Entry 8HRB (electron microscopy, 3.78 A resolution); this record covers chains F and P of the 20 polymer chains in the assembly.

[Chain F (and P)]
Molecule: Archaeal ATPase
Organism: Escherichia coli
Notes: chain P of this document is another copy of the same molecule, construct and numbering; everything in this record applies to it too
Reference sequence: A0A8H9B1T2 (A0A8H9B1T2_ECOLX); residues 1-947 here = UniProt positions 1-947
Sequence (947 residues; numbered 1 to 947; the number before each row is that of its first residue):
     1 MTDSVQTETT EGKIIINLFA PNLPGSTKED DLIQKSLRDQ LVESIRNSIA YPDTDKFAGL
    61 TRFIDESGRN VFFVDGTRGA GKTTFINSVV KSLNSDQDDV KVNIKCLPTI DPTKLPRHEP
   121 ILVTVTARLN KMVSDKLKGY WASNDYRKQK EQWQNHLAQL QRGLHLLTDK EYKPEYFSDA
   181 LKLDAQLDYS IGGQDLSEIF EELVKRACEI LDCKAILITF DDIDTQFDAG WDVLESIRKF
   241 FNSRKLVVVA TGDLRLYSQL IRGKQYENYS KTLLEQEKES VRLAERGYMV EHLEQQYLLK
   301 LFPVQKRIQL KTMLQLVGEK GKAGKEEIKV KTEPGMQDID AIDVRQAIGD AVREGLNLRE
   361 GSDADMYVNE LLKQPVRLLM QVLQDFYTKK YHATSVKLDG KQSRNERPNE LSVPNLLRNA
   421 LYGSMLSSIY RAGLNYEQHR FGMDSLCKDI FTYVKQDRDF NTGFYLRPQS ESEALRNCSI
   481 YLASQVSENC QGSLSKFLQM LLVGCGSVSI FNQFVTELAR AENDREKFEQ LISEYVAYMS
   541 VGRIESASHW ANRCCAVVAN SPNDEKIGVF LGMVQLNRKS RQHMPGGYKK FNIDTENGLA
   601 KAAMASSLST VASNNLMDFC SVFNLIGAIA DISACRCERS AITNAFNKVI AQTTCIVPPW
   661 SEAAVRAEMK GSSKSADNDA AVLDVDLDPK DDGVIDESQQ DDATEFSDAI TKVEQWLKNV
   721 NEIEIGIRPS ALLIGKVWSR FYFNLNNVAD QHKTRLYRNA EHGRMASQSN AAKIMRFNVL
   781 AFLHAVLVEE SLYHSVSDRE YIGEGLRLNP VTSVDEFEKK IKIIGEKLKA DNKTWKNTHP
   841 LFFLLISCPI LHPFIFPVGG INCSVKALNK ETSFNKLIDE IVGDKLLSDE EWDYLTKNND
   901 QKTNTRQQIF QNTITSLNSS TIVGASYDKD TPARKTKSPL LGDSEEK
Disordered / not traced: 1-12, 53-68, 395-411, 672-703, 901-906, 935-947 (chain P: 1-12, 52-69, 96-101, 396-410, 519-523, 664-699, 899-906, 935-947)
Sequence notes: conflict Arg-636 (Leu in A0A8H9B1T2), Leu-940 (Ser in A0A8H9B1T2)

[Chain F / chain P interface]
Pairs across the interface (120; chain F residue first):
  Arg-69(F) / Leu-23(P)
  Leu-166(F) / Pro-116(P)  hydrophobic
  Asp-169(F) / His-118(P)  hydrogen bond (backbone-side chain)
  Lys-170(F) / His-118(P)  hydrogen bond (backbone-side chain)
  Glu-171(F) / His-118(P)
  Glu-171(F) / Lys-170(P)  salt bridge
  Tyr-172(F) / His-118(P)
  Tyr-172(F) / Pro-120(P)
  Tyr-172(F) / Val-123(P)
  Tyr-172(F) / Thr-168(P)
  Pro-174(F) / Gln-161(P)  hydrogen bond (backbone-side chain)
  Phe-177(F) / Val-123(P)  hydrophobic
  Phe-177(F) / Thr-126(P)
  Phe-177(F) / Leu-160(P)  hydrophobic
  Phe-177(F) / Gln-161(P)
  Phe-177(F) / Leu-164(P)  hydrophobic
  Leu-181(F) / Asn-130(P)
  Leu-181(F) / Leu-157(P)  hydrophobic
  Leu-183(F) / Ser-134(P)
  Tyr-189(F) / Lys-131(P)
  Ile-191(F) / Arg-128(P)
  Gly-192(F) / Lys-131(P)
  Gly-193(F) / Ala-127(P)
  Asp-195(F) / Arg-128(P)  salt bridge
  Arg-238(F) / Thr-113(P)  hydrogen bond
  Arg-238(F) / Lys-114(P)  hydrogen bond (backbone-side chain)
  Arg-238(F) / Thr-225(P)
  Lys-239(F) / Thr-113(P)
  Asn-242(F) / Lys-114(P)
  Leu-254(F) / Leu-426(P)  hydrophobic
  Arg-255(F) / Tyr-430(P)
  Arg-255(F) / Tyr-436(P)  hydrogen bond
  Gln-265(F) / Thr-225(P)
  Asn-268(F) / Gln-226(P)
  Asn-268(F) / Phe-227(P)
  Asn-268(F) / Asp-228(P)  hydrogen bond (side chain-backbone)
  Tyr-269(F) / Gln-259(P)  hydrogen bond
  Ser-270(F) / Gly-263(P)  hydrogen bond (side chain-backbone)
  Ser-270(F) / Glu-267(P)  hydrogen bond
  Thr-272(F) / Tyr-266(P)
  Thr-272(F) / Glu-267(P)
  Leu-273(F) / Gln-259(P)
  Leu-273(F) / Gly-263(P)
  Leu-273(F) / Tyr-266(P)  hydrophobic
  Gln-276(F) / Leu-274(P)
  Glu-277(F) / Arg-262(P)
  Glu-277(F) / Tyr-266(P)  hydrogen bond
  Tyr-288(F) / Arg-255(P)
  Met-289(F) / Arg-255(P)
  Met-289(F) / Leu-256(P)  hydrophobic
  Glu-291(F) / Arg-431(P)  salt bridge
  His-292(F) / Thr-77(P)  hydrogen bond
  His-292(F) / Arg-78(P)
  His-292(F) / Arg-255(P)
  Leu-293(F) / Arg-78(P)
  Leu-293(F) / Asp-224(P)
  Gln-295(F) / Leu-378(P)
  Gln-295(F) / Ser-427(P)  hydrogen bond
  Gln-295(F) / Ser-428(P)
  Gln-296(F) / Arg-78(P)
  Gln-296(F) / Gly-79(P)
  Gln-296(F) / Arg-377(P)
  Tyr-297(F) / Thr-225(P)
  Leu-299(F) / Gln-381(P)
  Lys-300(F) / Thr-225(P)  hydrogen bond
  Lys-300(F) / Arg-377(P)
  Pro-303(F) / Gln-381(P)
  Val-304(F) / Gln-381(P)
  Val-304(F) / Gly-423(P)
  Gln-305(F) / Gln-381(P)
  Gln-305(F) / Gln-384(P)  hydrogen bond
  Arg-307(F) / Gly-423(P)  hydrogen bond (side chain-backbone)
  Arg-307(F) / Leu-426(P)
  Gln-309(F) / Gln-438(P)
  Lys-373(F) / His-439(P)
  Asp-457(F) / Arg-543(P)  salt bridge
  Asn-461(F) / Arg-553(P)  hydrogen bond
  Thr-462(F) / Glu-545(P)
  Arg-467(F) / Glu-545(P)  salt bridge
  Gln-469(F) / Arg-543(P)
  Gln-469(F) / Ile-544(P)  hydrogen bond (side chain-backbone)
  Ser-470(F) / Arg-440(P)
  Ser-470(F) / Arg-543(P)
  Glu-471(F) / Arg-543(P)  salt bridge
  Glu-473(F) / Arg-440(P)  salt bridge
  Arg-476(F) / Arg-440(P)
  Arg-520(F) / Glu-534(P)  salt bridge
  Arg-520(F) / Pro-659(P)  hydrogen bond (side chain-backbone)
  Arg-520(F) / Trp-660(P)
  Glu-522(F) / Gln-530(P)
  Glu-522(F) / Glu-534(P)
  Asp-564(F) / Asn-614(P)
  Ser-739(F) / Gln-652(P)
  Arg-740(F) / Ala-651(P)  hydrogen bond (side chain-backbone)
  Arg-740(F) / Gln-652(P)
  Tyr-742(F) / Thr-654(P)
  Phe-743(F) / Thr-610(P)
  Phe-743(F) / Thr-653(P)
  Phe-743(F) / Thr-654(P)
  Asn-747(F) / Arg-578(P)  hydrogen bond
  Asp-750(F) / Arg-578(P)  salt bridge
  Asp-750(F) / Lys-579(P)
  Asp-750(F) / Leu-616(P)
  Gln-751(F) / Arg-578(P)
  Gln-751(F) / Lys-579(P)  hydrogen bond
  Thr-754(F) / Lys-579(P)  hydrogen bond
  Glu-789(F) / Gln-652(P)  hydrogen bond
  Ile-802(F) / Asp-702(P)
  Glu-804(F) / Arg-639(P)  salt bridge
  Glu-804(F) / Thr-643(P)
  Glu-804(F) / Phe-706(P)
  Glu-804(F) / Ile-710(P)
  Gly-805(F) / Asn-647(P)  hydrogen bond (backbone-side chain)
  Gly-805(F) / Phe-706(P)
  Leu-806(F) / Lys-601(P)
  Leu-806(F) / Asn-647(P)
  Leu-806(F) / Phe-706(P)  hydrophobic
  Arg-807(F) / Asn-647(P)  hydrogen bond
  Asn-809(F) / Ala-651(P)  hydrogen bond (side chain-backbone)
  Ile-823(F) / Asp-702(P)
Also at the interface, not in a pair above, chain F (85 interface residues in all): Ala-180, Arg-282, Glu-294, Glu-360, Asp-459, Tyr-465, Asn-523, Asn-563, Arg-755, Glu-800, Leu-808, Lys-819, Arg-934
Also at the interface, not in a pair above, chain P (91 interface residues in all): Pro-108, Leu-115, Glu-119, His-165, Pro-375, Asp-385, Ala-420, Ser-424, Glu-473, Asn-477, Ser-533, Gln-582, Lys-590, Ile-593, Ala-605, Glu-638, Ser-640, Gln-700

[Summary]
The interface between chain F and chain P involves 85 residues on one side and 91 on the other, with 27
hydrogen bonds and 10 salt bridges. Among the polar pairs are Glu-171(F)/Lys-170(P), Asp-195(F)/Arg-128(P) and
Glu-291(F)/Arg-431(P).
Chain F and chain P are both Archaeal ATPase (Escherichia coli); the structure, Structure of tetradecameric
RdrA ring in RNA-loading state, was determined by electron microscopy together with 8HR7, 8HR8, 8HR9, 8HRA and
8HRC from the same study.
